9ITO - chains Q and Z of the 16 polymer chains in the assembly; structure by electron microscopy, 3.30 A resolution.

== Chain Q ==
Name: ATP synthase subunit c
Source organism: Chloroflexus aurantiacus J-10-fl
Reference sequence: A9WGS9 (ATPL_CHLAA); residues 1-76 here = UniProt positions 1-76
Sequence (76 residues; each row starts with the number of its first residue):
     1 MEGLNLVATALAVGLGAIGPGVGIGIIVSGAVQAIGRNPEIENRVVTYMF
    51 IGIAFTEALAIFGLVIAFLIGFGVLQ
Disordered / not traced: 73-76

== Chain Z ==
Name: ATP synthase subunit a
Source organism: Chloroflexus aurantiacus J-10-fl
Reference sequence: A9WGT0 (A9WGT0_CHLAA); residue numbers follow UniProt; this construct covers 1-312
Sequence (312 residues; each row starts with the number of its first residue):
     1 MSTRTRNILIIVGALIISIASRFFLYTGPPHVEVAAEVIFDGIPGFPITN
    51 SFVVAIIIDIFVIALAVAATRNLQMVPRGLQNVMEFILESLYNLFRNINA
   101 KYVATAFPLVATIFLFVLFGNWFGLLPGVGSIGVCHEKKEEHAVVDERLA
   151 LAAPAAPLSSVAAAEGEEIHDTCAAQGKKLVPLFRAPAADLNFTFAIAVI
   201 SFVFIEYWGFRALGPGYLKKFFNTNGIMSFVGIIEFISELVKPFALAFRL
   251 FGNIFAGEVLLVVMAFLVPLLLPLPFYGFEVFVGFIQALIFALLTYAFLN
   301 IAVTGHDEEHAH
Disordered / not traced: 1-11, 136-168, 305-312
Disulfides: Cys135-Cys173

== Interface between chain Q and chain Z ==
Contacting residue pairs - 13 pairs, chain Q then chain Z:
  Thr47(Q) with Ile301(Z)
  Phe50(Q) with Leu294(Z), hydrophobic; Ala297(Z), hydrophobic; Ile301(Z), hydrophobic
  Ile51(Q) with Ile301(Z), hydrophobic
  Ala54(Q) with Ser238(Z); Lys242(Z)
  Phe55(Q) with Ile234(Z), hydrophobic; Glu235(Z)
  Glu57(Q) with Arg249(Z), salt bridge
  Ile61(Q) with Val241(Z), hydrophobic
  Phe62(Q) with Ile237(Z), hydrophobic
  Phe68(Q) with Phe248(Z), hydrophobic
Other interface residues (no listed pair), chain Q (12 interface residues in all): Glu42, Ala58, Leu64
Other interface residues (no listed pair), chain Z (15 interface residues in all): Asn97, Val231, Ala245, Phe298

== Overview ==
12 residues of chain Q and 15 residues of chain Z are in contact; the contacts include 1 salt bridge. The
salt-bridged pair is Glu57(Q)-Arg249(Z).
Chain Q is ATP synthase subunit c and chain Z is ATP synthase subunit a, both from Chloroflexus aurantiacus
J-10-fl; the structure, Chloroflexus aurantiacus ATP synthase, state 2, focused refinement of FO, was
determined by electron microscopy together with 9ITJ, 9ITK, 9ITL, 9ITM, 9ITN, 9ITP and 11 further entries from
the same study.
